Entry 6AMJ (X-ray diffraction, 2.49 A resolution); this record covers chains L and H.

# Chain L
Name: CAT192 Fab light chain
Organism: Homo sapiens
Notes: antibody fragment or engineered binder
Amino-acid sequence (214 residues; each row starts with the number of its first residue):
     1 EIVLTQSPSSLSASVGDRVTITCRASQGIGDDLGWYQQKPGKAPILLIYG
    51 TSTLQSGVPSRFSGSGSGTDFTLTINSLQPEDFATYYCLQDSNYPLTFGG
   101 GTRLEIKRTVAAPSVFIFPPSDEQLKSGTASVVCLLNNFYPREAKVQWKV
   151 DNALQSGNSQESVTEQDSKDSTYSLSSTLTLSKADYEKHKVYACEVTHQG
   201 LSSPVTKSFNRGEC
Not modelled in the structure: 212-214
Disulfide bonds: Cys23-Cys88, Cys134-Cys194

# Chain H
Name: CAT192 Fab heavy chain
Organism: Homo sapiens
Notes: antibody fragment or engineered binder
Amino-acid sequence (227 residues; numbered 1 to 227; the number before each row is that of its first residue):
     1 EVQLVESGGGVVQPGRSLRLSCAASGFTFSSYGMHWVRQAPGKELEWVAV
    51 ISYDGSIKYYADSVKGRFTISRDNSKNTLYLQMNSLRAEDTAVYYCARTG
   101 EYSGYDTDPQYSWGQGTTVTVSSASTKGPSVFPLAPCSRSTSESTAALGC
   151 LVKDYFPEPVTVSWNSGALTSGVHTFPAVLQSSGLYSLSSVVTVPSSSLG
   201 TKTYTCNVDHKPSNTKVDKRVHHHHHH
Not modelled in the structure: 102-108, 138-142, 197-201, 223-227
Disulfide bonds: Cys22-Cys96, Cys150-Cys206
Metal / ion sites: Na+ near Pro177 (its only coordinating residue here)

# How chain L and chain H interact
Contacting residue pairs (62; chain L residue first):
  Tyr36(L) with Tyr111(H); Trp113(H), hydrogen bond
  Gln38(L) with Gln39(H), hydrogen bond; Tyr95(H), hydrogen bond
  Lys42(L) with Tyr95(H)
  Ala43(L) with Tyr95(H), hydrophobic; Gly114(H); Gln115(H)
  Pro44(L) with Tyr95(H); Trp113(H)
  Leu46(L) with Gln110(H); Tyr111(H)
  Tyr49(L) with Gln110(H), hydrogen bond
  Gln55(L) with Pro109(H); Gln110(H), hydrogen bond (side chain-backbone)
  Tyr87(L) with Gln39(H); Glu44(H)
  Asp91(L) with Gln110(H); Tyr111(H), hydrogen bond
  Tyr94(L) with Trp47(H), hydrophobic; Val50(H), hydrophobic; Tyr59(H), hydrophobic
  Pro95(L) with Trp47(H), hydrophobic
  Leu96(L) with Trp47(H); Tyr111(H)
  Phe98(L) with Leu45(H); Trp47(H)
  Gly99(L) with Glu44(H)
  Phe116(L) with Ala147(H), hydrophobic
  Phe118(L) with Leu134(H); Ala135(H); Ala147(H)
  Pro119(L) with Ala135(H); Pro136(H); Cys137(H)
  Ser121(L) with Phe132(H); Pro133(H)
  Glu123(L) with Val131(H); Phe132(H); Lys219(H), salt bridge
  Gln124(L) with Phe132(H); Lys153(H)
  Ser131(L) with Leu151(H); Lys153(H)
  Val133(L) with Leu134(H), hydrophobic
  Leu135(L) with Phe176(H), hydrophobic; Val191(H), hydrophobic
  Asn137(L) with His174(H); Thr193(H)
  Asn138(L) with His174(H), hydrogen bond
  Gln160(L) with Val179(H); Leu180(H); Gln181(H)
  Glu161(L) with Val179(H)
  Ser162(L) with Phe176(H); Pro177(H), hydrogen bond (side chain-backbone)
  Val163(L) with Pro177(H)
  Thr164(L) with Phe176(H)
  Ser174(L) with His174(H), hydrogen bond; Phe176(H)
  Leu175(L) with Phe176(H)
  Ser176(L) with Phe176(H)
Interface residues without a listed pair, chain L (41 interface residues in all): Leu89, Gly100, Ile117, Thr129, Asp167, Lys169, Phe209
Interface residues without a listed pair, chain H (42 interface residues in all): His35, Val37, Lys43, Glu46, Thr145, Ala146, Leu148, Ser171, Thr175, Ser189

# Summary
41 residues of chain L face 42 of chain H across their interface; the contacts include 9 hydrogen bonds and 1
salt bridge. Polar contacts include Glu123(L)-Lys219(H), Tyr36(L)-Trp113(H) and Gln38(L)-Gln39(H).
Chain L is CAT192 Fab light chain and chain H is CAT192 Fab heavy chain, both from Homo sapiens; the
structure, CAT192 Fab Wild Type, was determined by X-ray diffraction (same publication as 6AMM, 6ANP and
6AO0).
